Entry 8TQ4 (X-ray diffraction, 3.59 A resolution); this record covers chains A and H of the 5 polymer chains in the assembly.

== Chain A ==
Name: H2 class I histocompatibility antigen D-d alpha chain (H2-Dd)
Source organism: Mus musculus
UniProt: P01900 (HA12_MOUSE); residues 2-274 here correspond to UniProt positions 26-298 (UniProt number = residue number + 24)
Chain sequence (273 residues; numbered 2 to 274; the number before each row is that of its first residue):
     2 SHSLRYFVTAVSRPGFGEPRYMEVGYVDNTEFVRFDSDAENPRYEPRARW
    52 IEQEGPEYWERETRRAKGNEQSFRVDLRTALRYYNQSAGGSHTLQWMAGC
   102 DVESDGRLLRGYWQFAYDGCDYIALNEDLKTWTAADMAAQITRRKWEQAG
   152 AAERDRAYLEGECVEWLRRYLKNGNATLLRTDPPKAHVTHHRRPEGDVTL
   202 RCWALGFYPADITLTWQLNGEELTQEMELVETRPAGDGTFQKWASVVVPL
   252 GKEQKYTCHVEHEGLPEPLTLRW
Disulfides: C101-C164, C203-C259
Swiss-Prot annotation at these positions:
  - glycosylation (N-linked (GlcNAc...) asparagine): N86, N176

== Chain H ==
Name: Fab M142 Heavy Chain
Source organism: Rattus norvegicus
Notes: antibody fragment or engineered binder
Chain sequence (222 residues; row label = number of the first residue in the row):
     1 QVTLKESGPGMLQPSKTLSLTCSFSGFSLSTSGLVVNWIRQPSGKSLEWL
    51 AAIDWDGDEYYNPSPKSRLTVSKDTSNTQVFLKITSVDTVDTATYYCARS
   101 RRYGRYSGAFDYWGLGVMVTVSSAETTAPSVYPLAPGTALKSNSMVTLGC
   151 LVKGYFPEPVTVTWNSGALSSGVHTFPAVLQSGLYTLTSSVTVPSSTWSS
   201 QAVTCNVAHPASSTKVDKKIVP
Disulfides: C22-C97, C150-C205

== Interface between chain A and chain H ==
Contacting residue pairs - 8 pairs, chain A then chain H:
  R14(A) - Y103(H)
  P15(A) - Y103(H)  hydrogen bond (backbone-side chain)
  G16(A) - G108(H)
  G16(A) - A109(H)
  F17(A) - Y103(H)  hydrophobic
  F17(A) - S107(H)
  F17(A) - G108(H)
  G90(A) - R101(H)  hydrogen bond (backbone-side chain)
Also at the interface, not in a pair above, chain A (8 interface residues in all): S13, G91, S92
Also at the interface, not in a pair above, chain H (8 interface residues in all): R99, Y106, D111

== Overview ==
The chain A/chain H interface involves 8 residues from each chain; the contacts include 2 hydrogen bonds.
Polar pairs include P15(A)-Y103(H) and G90(A)-R101(H).
Chain A is H2 class I histocompatibility antigen D-d alpha chain (H2-Dd) (Mus musculus) and chain H is Fab
M142 Heavy Chain (Rattus norvegicus); the structure, Crystal structure of Fab M142 in complex with MHC-I
(H2-Dd), was determined by X-ray diffraction.
